PDB entry 5WKH | X-ray diffraction, 3.20 A resolution | chains A and E of the 5 polymer chains in the assembly

Chain A:
Protein: HLA class I histocompatibility antigen, A-11 alpha chain
Source organism: Homo sapiens
UniProtKB: P13746 (1A11_HUMAN), isoform P13746-2; residues 1-274 here correspond to UniProt positions 25-298 (UniProt number = residue number + 24)
Chain sequence (274 residues; row label = number of the first residue in the row):
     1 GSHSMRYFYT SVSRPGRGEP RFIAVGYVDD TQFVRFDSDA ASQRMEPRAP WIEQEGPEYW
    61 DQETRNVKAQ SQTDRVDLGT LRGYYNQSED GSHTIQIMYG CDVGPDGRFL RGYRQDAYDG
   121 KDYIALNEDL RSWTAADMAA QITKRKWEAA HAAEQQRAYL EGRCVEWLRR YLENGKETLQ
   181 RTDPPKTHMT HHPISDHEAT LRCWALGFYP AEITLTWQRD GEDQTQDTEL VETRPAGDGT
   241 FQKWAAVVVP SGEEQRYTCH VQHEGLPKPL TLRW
Disulfide bonds: Cys-101/Cys-164, Cys-203/Cys-259
Reported in the primary citation:
  - mutagenesis - R65A, K68A: decreased binding to D13
  - mutagenesis - Q72A: increased binding to D13

Chain E:
Protein: D30 TCR beta chain
Source organism: Homo sapiens
Chain sequence (244 residues; row label = number of the first residue in the row; note: 15 numbers in that range are skipped by the numbering (no residue carries them; nothing is unmodelled there)):
     2 AGVAQSPRYK IIEKRQSVAF WCNPISGHAT
    39 LYWYQQILGQ GPKLLIQFQN NGV
    66 VDDSQLPKDR FSAERL
    83 KGVDSTLKIQ PAKLEDSAVY LCASSL
   112 GQGLLYGYTF GSGTRLTVLE DLNKVFPPEV AVFEPSEAEI SHTQKATLVC LATGFYPDHV
   172 ELSWWVNGKE VHSGVCTDPQ PLKEQPALND SRYALSSRLR VSATFWQNPR NHFRCQVQFY
   232 GLSENDEWTQ DRAKPVTQIV SAEAWGRAD
Disulfide bonds: Cys-23/Cys-104
Reported in the primary citation:
  - mutagenesis - L81A: unchanged binding to HLA-A11:01-GTS1

How chain A and chain E interact:
Pairs across the interface (20; chain A residue first):
  Arg-65(A) / Val-66(E)
  Arg-65(A) / Asp-67(E)  salt bridge
  Lys-68(A) / Val-61(E)
  Lys-68(A) / Val-66(E)
  Ala-69(A) / Gln-57(E)
  Ala-69(A) / Val-66(E)  hydrophobic
  Ala-69(A) / Gln-113(E)
  Gln-72(A) / Gln-57(E)
  Gln-72(A) / Asn-58(E)
  Gln-72(A) / Gly-60(E)  hydrogen bond (side chain-backbone)
  Thr-73(A) / Gln-57(E)  hydrogen bond
  Thr-73(A) / Asn-58(E)
  Val-76(A) / Asn-58(E)
  Val-76(A) / Asn-59(E)
  Ala-150(A) / Leu-108(E)  hydrophobic
  Ala-150(A) / Tyr-117(E)  hydrogen bond (backbone-side chain)
  Gln-155(A) / Gly-114(E)
  Gln-155(A) / Leu-115(E)
  Gln-155(A) / Leu-116(E)
  Gln-155(A) / Tyr-117(E)  hydrogen bond
Interface residues without a listed pair, chain A (11 interface residues in all): Asn-66, His-151, Glu-154
The authors on this interface:
  - hot spots on chain A (mutagenesis) - Q155A: decreased binding to D30

Summary:
The interface between chain A and chain E involves 11 residues on one side and 13 on the other; the contacts
include 4 hydrogen bonds and 1 salt bridge. Polar contacts include Arg-65(A)/Asp-67(E), Gln-72(A)/Gly-60(E)
and Thr-73(A)/Gln-57(E). From the paper: R65A and K68A of chain A reduce binding to D13; Q72A of chain A
increases binding to D13; 5 substitutions were tested in all.
Here chain A is HLA class I histocompatibility antigen, A-11 alpha chain and chain E is D30 TCR beta chain,
both from Homo sapiens. Entry 5WKH (D30 TCR in complex with HLA-A*11:01-GTS3) was determined by X-ray
diffraction together with 5WJL, 5WJN and 5WKF from the same study.
